PDB entry 5H60 | X-ray diffraction, 3.64 A resolution | chain A

# Chain A
Name: Transferase
Organism: Escherichia coli
Amino-acid sequence (336 residues; each row starts with the number of its first residue):
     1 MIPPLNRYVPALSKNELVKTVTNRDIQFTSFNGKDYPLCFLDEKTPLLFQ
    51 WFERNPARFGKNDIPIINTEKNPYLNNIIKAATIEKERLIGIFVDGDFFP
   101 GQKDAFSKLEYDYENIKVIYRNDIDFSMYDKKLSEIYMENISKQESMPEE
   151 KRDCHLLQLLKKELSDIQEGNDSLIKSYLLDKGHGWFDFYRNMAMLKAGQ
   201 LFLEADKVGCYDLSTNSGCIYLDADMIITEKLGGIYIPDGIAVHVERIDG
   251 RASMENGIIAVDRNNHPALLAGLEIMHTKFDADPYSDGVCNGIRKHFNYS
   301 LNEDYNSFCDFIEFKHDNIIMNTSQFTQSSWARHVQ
Disordered / not traced: 1-29, 334-336
Covalently attached groups: covalent link Gln-328/Arg-333
Ion coordination: Mn2+: Asp-225, Asn-322, Ser-324 (together with UDP)
Small-molecule neighbours: UDP (uridine-5'-diphosphate): Gln-50, Trp-51, Phe-52, Glu-53, Tyr-74, Phe-187, Arg-191, Tyr-221, Leu-222, Asp-223, Ala-224, Asp-225, Asn-322, Ser-324, Ser-329, Ser-330, Trp-331
What the authors report for this chain:
  - binding site for UDP: Trp-51
  - mutagenesis - F187A: unchanged binding to UDP-GlcNAc
  - mutagenesis - W51A: abolished binding to UDP-GlcNAc
  - mutagenesis - H244A, E255A, N256A: decreased catalytic activity
  - catalytic residues: Asn-256
  - mutagenesis - W51A, W331A: decreased signaling (NF-kappaB activation assays)

# Summary
Ligands of chain A: UDP. The Mn2+ site is built by Asp-225, Asn-322 and Ser-324. The paper reports the
catalytic residue Asn-256; H244A, E255A and N256A reduce catalytic activity; 6 substitutions were tested in
all.
Chain A is Transferase (Escherichia coli); the structure, Structure of Transferase mutant-C23S,C199S, was
determined by X-ray diffraction (same publication as 5H5Y, 5H61, 5H62 and 5H63).
